Entry 3NBW (X-ray diffraction, 2.34 A resolution); this record covers chains A and B.

Chain A:
Name: Ketohexokinase
From: Homo sapiens
Notes: EC 2.7.1.3
UniProtKB: P50053-2 (KHK_HUMAN); residue numbers follow UniProt; this construct covers 5-298
Sequence (313 residues; numbered -14 to 298; the number before each row is that of its first residue; numbers below 1 keep their minus sign (Met-14 is residue -14)):
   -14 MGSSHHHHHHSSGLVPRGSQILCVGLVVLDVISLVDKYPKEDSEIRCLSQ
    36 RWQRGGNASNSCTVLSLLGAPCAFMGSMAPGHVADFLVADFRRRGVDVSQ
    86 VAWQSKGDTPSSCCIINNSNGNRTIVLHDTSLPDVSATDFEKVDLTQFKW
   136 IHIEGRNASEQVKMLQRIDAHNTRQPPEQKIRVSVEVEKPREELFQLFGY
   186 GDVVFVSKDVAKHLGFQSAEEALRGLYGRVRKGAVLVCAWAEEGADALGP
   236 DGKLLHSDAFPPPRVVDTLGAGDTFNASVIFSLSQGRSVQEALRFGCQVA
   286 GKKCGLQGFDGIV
Not modelled in the structure: -14 to 2
Construct notes: expression tag (-14 to 4)
Small-molecule neighbours: TR4 (5-amino-3-(methylsulfanyl)-1-phenyl-1H-pyrazole-4-carbonitrile): Ala224, Ala226, Glu227, Gly229, Ala230, Ala244, Pro246, Pro247, Val250, Ala256, Gly257, Phe260, Cys282, Ala285, Cys289

Chain B:
Name: Ketohexokinase
From: Homo sapiens
Notes: EC 2.7.1.3
UniProtKB: P50053-2 (KHK_HUMAN); residues 5-298 here = UniProt positions 5-298
Sequence (313 residues; numbered -14 to 298 plus 2 insertion-coded residues; 2 numbers in that range are skipped by the numbering (no residue carries them; nothing is unmodelled there); the number before each row is that of its first residue; numbers below 1 keep their minus sign (Met-14 is residue -14)):
   -14 MGSSHHHHHHSS
   -2B G
   -1A L
     0 VPRGSQILCVGLVVLDVISLVDKYPKEDSEIRCLSQRWQRGGNASNSCTV
    50 LSLLGAPCAFMGSMAPGHVADFLVADFRRRGVDVSQVAWQSKGDTPSSCC
   100 IINNSNGNRTIVLHDTSLPDVSATDFEKVDLTQFKWIHIEGRNASEQVKM
   150 LQRIDAHNTRQPPEQKIRVSVEVEKPREELFQLFGYGDVVFVSKDVAKHL
   200 GFQSAEEALRGLYGRVRKGAVLVCAWAEEGADALGPDGKLLHSDAFPPPR
   250 VVDTLGAGDTFNASVIFSLSQGRSVQEALRFGCQVAGKKCGLQGFDGIV
Not modelled in the structure: -14 to -3
Construct notes: expression tag (-14 to -3, -2B, -1A, 0-4)
Small-molecule neighbours: TR4 (5-amino-3-(methylsulfanyl)-1-phenyl-1H-pyrazole-4-carbonitrile): Ala224, Trp225, Ala226, Glu227, Gly229, Ala230, Ala244, Pro246, Pro247, Val250, Ala256, Gly257, Phe260, Cys282, Ala285, Gly286, Cys289

Interface between chain A and chain B:
Pairs across the interface (69; chain A residue first):
  Leu14(A) with Trp37(B), hydrophobic
  Ser18(A) with Val111(B)
  Val20(A) with Val111(B), hydrophobic
  Tyr23(A) with Pro24(B), hydrogen bond (side chain-backbone); Lys25(B); Glu26(B)
  Pro24(A) with Tyr23(B), hydrogen bond (backbone-side chain)
  Lys25(A) with Tyr23(B); Thr109(B)
  Glu26(A) with Tyr23(B); Asn102(B), hydrogen bond; Asn107(B); Thr109(B)
  Asp27(A) with Asn107(B); Arg108(B); Thr109(B), hydrogen bond (backbone-side chain)
  Ser28(A) with Arg108(B); Thr109(B); Ile110(B), hydrogen bond (backbone-backbone)
  Glu29(A) with Ile110(B); Leu112(B)
  Ile30(A) with Ile110(B), hydrogen bond (backbone-backbone); Val111(B); Leu112(B), hydrogen bond (backbone-backbone)
  Arg31(A) with Leu112(B); His113(B), hydrogen bond (side chain-backbone)
  Cys32(A) with Val111(B), hydrophobic; Leu112(B), hydrogen bond (backbone-backbone); Asp114(B)
  Leu33(A) with Asp114(B)
  Ser34(A) with Asp114(B)
  Gln35(A) with Asp93(B); Ser96(B); Asp114(B)
  Trp37(A) with Trp37(B), hydrophobic; His67(B); Val68(B)
  His67(A) with His67(B)
  Phe71(A) with His67(B)
  Ser96(A) with Gln35(B), hydrogen bond
  Cys98(A) with Val16(B), hydrophobic; Cys98(B), hydrogen bond
  Ile100(A) with Val111(B), hydrophobic
  Asn102(A) with Glu26(B), hydrogen bond
  Asn105(A) with Glu26(B)
  Asn107(A) with Glu26(B); Asp27(B)
  Arg108(A) with Asp27(B), salt bridge; Glu29(B), salt bridge
  Thr109(A) with Pro24(B); Lys25(B); Glu26(B); Asp27(B), hydrogen bond (side chain-backbone); Ser28(B)
  Ile110(A) with Ser28(B), hydrogen bond (backbone-backbone); Glu29(B); Ile30(B), hydrogen bond (backbone-backbone)
  Val111(A) with Ser18(B); Ile30(B); Cys32(B), hydrophobic; Ile100(B), hydrophobic
  Leu112(A) with Ile30(B), hydrogen bond (backbone-backbone); Arg31(B); Cys32(B), hydrogen bond (backbone-backbone)
  His113(A) with Cys32(B); Gln35(B)
  Asp114(A) with Arg31(B), salt bridge
  Glu173(A) with Glu29(B)
  Lys174(A) with Glu29(B), salt bridge
Also at the interface, not in a pair above, chain A (37 interface residues in all): Val16, Arg141, Thr253
Also at the interface, not in a pair above, chain B (34 interface residues in all): Val20, Thr94, Ser97, Asn105, Thr115

In short:
37 residues of chain A face 34 of chain B across their interface; the contacts include 17 hydrogen bonds and 4
salt bridges. Polar pairs include Arg108(A)-Asp27(B), Arg108(A)-Glu29(B) and Asp114(A)-Arg31(B). Chain A binds
compound TR4. Chain B binds compound TR4.
Both chains are Ketohexokinase (Homo sapiens). Entry 3NBW (X-ray structure of ketohexokinase in complex with a
pyrazole compound) was determined by X-ray diffraction together with 3NBV, 3NC2, 3NC9 and 3NCA from the same
study.
